Entry 3T6F (X-ray diffraction, 1.22 A resolution); this record covers chains A and B.

Chain A (and B):
Molecule: Streptavidin
Organism: Streptomyces avidinii
Notes: chain B of this document is another copy of the same molecule, construct and numbering; everything in this record applies to it too
Reference sequence: P22629 (SAV_STRAV); residues 13-139 here correspond to UniProt positions 37-163 (UniProt number = residue number + 24)
Chain sequence (127 residues; row label = number of the first residue in the row):
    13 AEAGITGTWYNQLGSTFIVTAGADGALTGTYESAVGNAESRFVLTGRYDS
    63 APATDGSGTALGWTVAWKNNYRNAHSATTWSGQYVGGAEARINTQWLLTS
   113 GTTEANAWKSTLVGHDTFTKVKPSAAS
Disordered / not traced: 13, 135-139 (chain B: 13-14, 137-139)
Sequence notes: engineered mutation F54 (Tyr78 in P22629)
Residues lining bound ligands:
  - biotin-D-sulfoxide (BSO): N23, L25, S27, Y43, S45, V47, G48, N49, A50, W79, A86, S88, T90, W92, W108, L110, D128
  - biotin-D-sulfoxide / biotin: N23, L25, S27, Y43, S45, V47, G48, N49, A50, W79, A86, S88, T90, W92, W108, L110, D128
  - biotin (BTN): N23, L25, S27, Y43, S45, V47, G48, N49, A50, W79, A86, S88, T90, W92, W108, L110, D128
Curated features (UniProtKB/Swiss-Prot):
  - motif: R59 to D61 (Cell attachment site)
  - binding site (biotin): Y43, W92, W108, W120
Reported in the primary citation:
  - mutagenesis - Q24A, Y54F (75-fold), W75F, R84A, T106V, H127W, F130L: decreased binding to biotin
  - mutagenesis - K121A: unchanged binding to biotin
  - binding site for biotin: N23, S27, Y43, S45, N49, W79, S88, D128

Chain A / chain B interface:
Pairs across the interface (85; chain A residue first):
  V55(A) with R59(B)
  T57(A) with T57(B), hydrogen bond; G58(B); R59(B)
  G58(A) with T57(B), hydrogen bond (backbone-side chain)
  R59(A) with V55(B); T57(B); T76(B); A78(B)
  Y60(A) with A78(B)
  D61(A) with K80(B); N85(B), hydrogen bond; H87(B), salt bridge
  S62(A) with K80(B)
  A63(A) with K80(B); N85(B), hydrogen bond (backbone-side chain); H87(B)
  P64(A) with H87(B)
  A65(A) with H87(B)
  G68(A) with T115(B)
  S69(A) with T114(B)
  G70(A) with G113(B); T114(B), hydrogen bond (backbone-backbone)
  A72(A) with H87(B); S88(B); A89(B); T111(B)
  L73(A) with A89(B)
  G74(A) with T76(B), hydrogen bond (backbone-side chain); T91(B)
  W75(A) with T76(B), hydrogen bond (backbone-side chain)
  T76(A) with R59(B); G74(B), hydrogen bond (side chain-backbone); W75(B), hydrogen bond (side chain-backbone)
  A78(A) with R59(B); Y60(B)
  K80(A) with D61(B); S62(B); A63(B)
  N85(A) with D61(B), hydrogen bond; A63(B), hydrogen bond (side chain-backbone)
  H87(A) with D61(B), salt bridge; A63(B), hydrogen bond (side chain-backbone); P64(B); A65(B)
  S88(A) with A72(B)
  A89(A) with A72(B); L73(B); S93(B)
  T91(A) with G74(B); T91(B), hydrogen bond; W92(B); S93(B), hydrogen bond
  W92(A) with T91(B)
  S93(A) with A89(B); T91(B); L109(B), hydrogen bond (side chain-backbone); T111(B), hydrogen bond
  G94(A) with T111(B), hydrogen bond (backbone-side chain)
  Q95(A) with S112(B); G113(B); T114(B), hydrogen bond (side chain-backbone); S122(B)
  V97(A) with E116(B)
  Q107(A) with L109(B); T123(B), hydrogen bond
  W108(A) with L109(B)
  L109(A) with S93(B), hydrogen bond (backbone-side chain); Q107(B); W108(B); L109(B), hydrophobic
  T111(A) with A72(B); S93(B), hydrogen bond; G94(B), hydrogen bond (side chain-backbone)
  S112(A) with Q95(B)
  G113(A) with G70(B); A72(B); Q95(B)
  T114(A) with S69(B); G70(B), hydrogen bond (backbone-backbone); Q95(B), hydrogen bond (backbone-side chain)
  T115(A) with S69(B)
  E116(A) with V97(B)
  S122(A) with Q95(B)
  T123(A) with Q107(B), hydrogen bond
Other interface residues (no listed pair), chain A (45 interface residues in all): V77, T90, L110, A119
Other interface residues (no listed pair), chain B (45 interface residues in all): D67, G68, V77, L110, A119

In short:
The chain A/chain B interface involves 45 residues from each chain; the contacts include 25 hydrogen bonds and
2 salt bridges. Among the polar pairs are D61(A)-H87(B), T57(A)-T57(B) and G58(A)-T57(B). From the paper: a
binding site for biotin at N23(A), S27(A) and Y43(A) among others; Q24A, Y54F and W75F of chain A, among
others, reduce binding to biotin; 8 substitutions were tested in all.
Chain A and chain B are both Streptavidin (Streptomyces avidinii); the structure, Biotin complex of Y54F core
streptavidin, was determined by X-ray diffraction together with 3T6L from the same study.
